PDB entry 1WVM | X-ray diffraction, 1.60 A resolution | chains B and D of the 4 polymer chains in the assembly

[Chain B]
Protein: alkaline serine protease
Source organism: Pseudoalteromonas sp
Notes: EC 3.4.21.-
Chain sequence (441 residues; numbered 1 to 441; the number before each row is that of its first residue):
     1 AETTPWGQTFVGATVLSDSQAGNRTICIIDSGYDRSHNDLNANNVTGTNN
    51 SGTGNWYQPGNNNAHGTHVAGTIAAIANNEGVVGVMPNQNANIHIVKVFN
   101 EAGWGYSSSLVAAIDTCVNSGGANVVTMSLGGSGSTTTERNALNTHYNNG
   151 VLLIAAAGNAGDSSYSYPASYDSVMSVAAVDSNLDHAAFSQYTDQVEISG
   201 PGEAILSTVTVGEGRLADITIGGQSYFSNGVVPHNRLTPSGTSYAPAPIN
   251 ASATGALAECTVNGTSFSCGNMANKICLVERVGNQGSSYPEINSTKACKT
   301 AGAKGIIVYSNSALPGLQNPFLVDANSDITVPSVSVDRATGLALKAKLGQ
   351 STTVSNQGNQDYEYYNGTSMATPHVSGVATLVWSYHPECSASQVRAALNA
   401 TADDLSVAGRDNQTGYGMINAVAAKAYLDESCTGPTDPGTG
Unresolved in the structure: 437-441
Disulfides: Cys27-Cys117, Cys260-Cys269, Cys277-Cys298, Cys389-Cys432
Ion coordination: Ca2+ site 1: Glu2, Asp39, Ile76, Asn78, Glu80, Val82; Mg2+ site 1: Ala169, Tyr171, Val174, Gln195; Mg2+ site 2: Val174, Ser176, Gln195, Glu197; Ca2+ site 2: Asp404, Leu405, Val407, Gly409, Asp411 (together with Mg2+); Mg2+ site 3: Asp404, Leu405, Asp411, Thr414, Gly415

[Chain D]
Protein: Chymostatin
Chain sequence (4 residues; each row starts with the number of its first residue):
     1 FXLF
Modified positions: CSI (amino-(2-imino-hexahydro-pyrimidin-4-yl)-acetic acid) at position 2; Phe4 (phenylalaninal; PHA)

[Chain B / chain D interface]
Contacting residue pairs - 25 pairs, chain B then chain D:
  Asp30(B) - Leu3(D)
  His65(B) - Leu3(D)
  His65(B) - Phe4(D)
  Phe99(B) - CSI_2(D)
  Phe99(B) - Leu3(D)  hydrophobic
  Trp104(B) - Phe1(D)  hydrophobic
  Leu110(B) - Phe1(D)  hydrophobic
  Ser129(B) - Leu3(D)
  Ser129(B) - Phe4(D)  hydrogen bond (backbone-backbone)
  Leu130(B) - Phe1(D)  hydrophobic
  Leu130(B) - CSI_2(D)
  Leu130(B) - Phe4(D)
  Gly131(B) - Phe1(D)  hydrogen bond (backbone-backbone)
  Gly131(B) - CSI_2(D)  hydrogen bond (backbone-backbone)
  Gly131(B) - Phe4(D)
  Gly132(B) - Phe1(D)
  Ala156(B) - Phe4(D)
  Gly158(B) - Phe4(D)
  Asn159(B) - Phe4(D)
  Ser166(B) - Phe4(D)
  Tyr167(B) - Phe1(D)
  Pro168(B) - Phe1(D)
  Gly367(B) - Phe4(D)
  Thr368(B) - Phe4(D)
  Ser369(B) - Phe4(D)  covalent bond
Interface residues without a listed pair, chain B (21 interface residues in all): Ser31, Ser133, Asn366

[Summary]
21 residues of chain B and 4 residues of chain D are in contact, with 1 covalent bond and 3 hydrogen bonds.
Backbone hydrogen bonds pair Ser129(B)-Phe4(D), Gly131(B)-Phe1(D) and Gly131(B)-CSI_2(D). The Ca2+ site 1 is
built by Glu2(B), Asp39(B), Ile76(B), Asn78(B), Glu80(B) and Val82(B).
Here chain B is alkaline serine protease (Pseudoalteromonas sp) and chain D is Chymostatin. Entry 1WVM
(Crystal Structure of Psychrophilic Subtilisin-like Serine Protease APA1 from Antarctic Psychrotroph
Pseudoaleromonas sp. AS-11, Complexed with ...) was determined by X-ray diffraction.
